PDB entry 2YVY | X-ray diffraction, 2.30 A resolution | chain A

[Chain A]
Name: Mg2+ transporter MgtE
From: Thermus thermophilus
Notes: fragment: cytosolic domain
UniProtKB: Q5SMG8 (Q5SMG8_THET8); residue numbers follow UniProt; this construct covers 1-275
Sequence (278 residues; numbered -2 to 275; the number before each row is that of its first residue; numbers below 1 keep their minus sign (Gly-2 is residue -2)):
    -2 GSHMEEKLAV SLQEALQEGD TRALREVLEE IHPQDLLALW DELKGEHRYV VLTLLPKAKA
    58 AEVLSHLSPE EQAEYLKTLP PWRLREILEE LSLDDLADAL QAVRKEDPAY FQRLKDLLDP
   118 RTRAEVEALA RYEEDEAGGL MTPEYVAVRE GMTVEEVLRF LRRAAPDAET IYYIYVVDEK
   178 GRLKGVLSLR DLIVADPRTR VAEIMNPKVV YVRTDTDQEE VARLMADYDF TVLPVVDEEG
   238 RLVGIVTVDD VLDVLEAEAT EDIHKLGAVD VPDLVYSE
Not modelled in the structure: -2 to 4, 253-275
Sequence notes: expression tag (-2 to 0)
Metal / ion sites: Mg2+ site 1: Asp91, Asp247; Mg2+ site 2: Asp95, Gly136
UniProt features mapped onto this chain:
  - binding site (Mg(2+)): Glu59, Asp91, Asp95, Gly136, Glu216, Ala223, Asp226, Asp247, Asp250, Glu255, Glu258, Asp259
  - binding site (ATP): Tyr170, Ser185, Arg187, Asp188, Val207
  - binding site (Ca(2+)): Glu275
  - binding site (Mn(2+)): Glu275

[Summary]
Asp91 and Asp247 form the Mg2+ site 1. Asp95 and Gly136 coordinate Mg2+ site 2. From UniProt: 12 Mg2+-binding
residues, 5 ATP-binding residues, Ca2+-binding residue Glu275 and Mn2+-binding residue Glu275.
Chain A is Mg2+ transporter MgtE (Thermus thermophilus); the structure, Crystal structure of magnesium
transporter MgtE cytosolic domain, Mg2+ bound form, was determined by X-ray diffraction (same publication as
2YVX and 2YVZ).
